4PG6 - chains A and B; structure by X-ray diffraction, 2.20 A resolution.

== Chain A (and B) ==
Protein: Homoserine dehydrogenase
Source organism: Staphylococcus aureus
Notes: EC 1.1.1.3; chain B of this document is another copy of the same molecule, construct and numbering; everything in this record applies to it too
UniProtKB: W8UB14 (W8UB14_STAAU); residues 1-426 here = UniProt positions 1-426
Sequence (468 residues; numbered -19 to 448; the number before each row is that of its first residue; numbers below 1 keep their minus sign (Met-19 is residue -19)):
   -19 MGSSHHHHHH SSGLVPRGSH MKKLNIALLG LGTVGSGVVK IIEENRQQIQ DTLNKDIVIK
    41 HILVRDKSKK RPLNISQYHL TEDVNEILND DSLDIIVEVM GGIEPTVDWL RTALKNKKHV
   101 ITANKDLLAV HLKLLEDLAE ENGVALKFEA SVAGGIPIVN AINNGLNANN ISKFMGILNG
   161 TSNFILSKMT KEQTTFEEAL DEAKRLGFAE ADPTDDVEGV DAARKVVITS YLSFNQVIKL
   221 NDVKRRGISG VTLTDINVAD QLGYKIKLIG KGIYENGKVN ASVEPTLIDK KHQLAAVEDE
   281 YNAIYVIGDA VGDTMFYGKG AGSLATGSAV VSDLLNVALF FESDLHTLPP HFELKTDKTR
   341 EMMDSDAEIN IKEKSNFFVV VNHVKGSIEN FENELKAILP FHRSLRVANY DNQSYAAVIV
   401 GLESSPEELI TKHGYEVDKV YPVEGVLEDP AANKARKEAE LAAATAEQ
Not modelled in the structure: -19 to -1, 131-148, 323-328, 342-352, 427-448 (chain B: -19 to 0, 2, 134, 139-148, 289, 323-328, 336-352, 428-448)
Differences from the reference sequence: initiating methionine (-19); expression tag (-18 to 0, 427-448)

== How chain A and chain B interact ==
Residue-residue contacts (40):
  Glu24(A) with Phe332(B); Glu333(B); Leu334(B); Lys335(B)
  Asn25(A) with His331(B); Phe332(B), hydrogen bond (side chain-backbone)
  Gln273(A) with Gln273(B), hydrogen bond (side chain-backbone); Ala276(B); Val277(B); Met295(B); Tyr297(B)
  Ala276(A) with Gln273(B), hydrogen bond (backbone-side chain)
  Val277(A) with Gln273(B)
  Tyr281(A) with Gly292(B); Asp293(B), hydrogen bond (side chain-backbone)
  Tyr285(A) with Tyr297(B), hydrophobic
  Asp293(A) with Tyr281(B), hydrogen bond (backbone-side chain); Gly298(B)
  Thr294(A) with Tyr297(B)
  Met295(A) with Gln273(B); Met295(B), hydrophobic; Phe296(B); Tyr297(B), hydrogen bond (backbone-backbone)
  Phe296(A) with Met295(B)
  Tyr297(A) with Gln273(B), hydrogen bond; Tyr285(B), hydrophobic; Thr294(B); Met295(B), hydrogen bond (backbone-backbone)
  Gly298(A) with Asp293(B)
  Phe332(A) with Asn25(B); Gln28(B), hydrogen bond (backbone-side chain)
  Glu333(A) with Asn25(B)
  Leu334(A) with Glu24(B); Asn25(B), hydrogen bond (backbone-side chain)
  Lys335(A) with Glu24(B); Leu304(B)
  Thr336(A) with Glu24(B), hydrogen bond (backbone-side chain)
  Asp337(A) with Lys20(B); Glu24(B), hydrogen bond (backbone-side chain)
  Lys338(A) with Leu304(B)
Also at the interface, not in a pair above, chain A (23 interface residues in all): Lys271, Gly292, Lys299
Also at the interface, not in a pair above, chain B (23 interface residues in all): Lys299

== In short ==
Chain A and chain B each contribute 23 residues to their interface; the contacts include 12 hydrogen bonds.
Among the polar pairs are Asn25(A)-Phe332(B), Gln273(A)-Gln273(B) and Ala276(A)-Gln273(B).
Chain A and chain B are both Homoserine dehydrogenase (Staphylococcus aureus); the structure, Crystal
structure of S. aureus Homoserine Dehydrogenase at pH7.0, was determined by X-ray diffraction, deposited
together with 4PG4, 4PG5, 4PG7 and 4PG8.
